7MQS - chains F and B of the 8 polymer chains in the assembly; structure by electron microscopy, 4.40 A resolution (low resolution: residue-level contacts below are approximate; hydrogen-bond / salt-bridge calls are withheld).

[Chain F]
Protein: Isoform Short of Insulin receptor
Source organism: Homo sapiens
Notes: EC 2.7.10.1; fragment: Ectodomain
UniProtKB: P06213-2 (INSR-2_HUMAN); residues 1-916 here correspond to UniProt positions 28-943 (UniProt number = residue number + 27)
Amino-acid sequence (916 residues; each row starts with the number of its first residue):
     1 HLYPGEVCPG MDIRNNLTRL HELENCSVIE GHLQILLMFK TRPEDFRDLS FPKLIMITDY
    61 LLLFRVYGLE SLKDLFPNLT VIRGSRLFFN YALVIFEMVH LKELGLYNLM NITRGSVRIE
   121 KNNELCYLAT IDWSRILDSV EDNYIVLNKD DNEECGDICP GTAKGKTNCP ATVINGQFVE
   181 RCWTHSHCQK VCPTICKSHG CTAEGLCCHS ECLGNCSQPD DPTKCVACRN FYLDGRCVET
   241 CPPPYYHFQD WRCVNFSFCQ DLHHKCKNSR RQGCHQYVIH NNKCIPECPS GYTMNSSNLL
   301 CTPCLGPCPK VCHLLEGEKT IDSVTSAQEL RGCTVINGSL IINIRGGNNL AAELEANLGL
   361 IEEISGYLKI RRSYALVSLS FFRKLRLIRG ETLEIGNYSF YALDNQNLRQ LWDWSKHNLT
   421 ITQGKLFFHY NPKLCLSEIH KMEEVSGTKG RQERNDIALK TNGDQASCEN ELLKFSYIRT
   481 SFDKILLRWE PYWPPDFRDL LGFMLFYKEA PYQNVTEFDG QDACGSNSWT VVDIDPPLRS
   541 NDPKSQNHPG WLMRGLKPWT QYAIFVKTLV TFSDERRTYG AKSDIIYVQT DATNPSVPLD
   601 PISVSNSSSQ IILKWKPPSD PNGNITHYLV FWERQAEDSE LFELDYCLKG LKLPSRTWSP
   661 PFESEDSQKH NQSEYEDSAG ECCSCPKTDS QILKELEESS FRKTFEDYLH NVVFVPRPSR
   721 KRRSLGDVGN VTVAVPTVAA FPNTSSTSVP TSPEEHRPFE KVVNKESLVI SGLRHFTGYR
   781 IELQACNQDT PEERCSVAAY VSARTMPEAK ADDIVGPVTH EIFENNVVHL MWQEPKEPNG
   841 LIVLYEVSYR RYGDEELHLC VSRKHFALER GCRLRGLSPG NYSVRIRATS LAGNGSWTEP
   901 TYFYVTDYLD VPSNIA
Disordered / not traced: 163-167, 271-273, 519-527, 657-695, 711-753, 911-916
Disulfide bonds: Cys8-Cys26, Cys126-Cys155, Cys169-Cys188, Cys192-Cys201, Cys196-Cys207, Cys208-Cys216, Cys212-Cys225, Cys228-Cys237, Cys241-Cys253, Cys259-Cys284, Cys266-Cys274, Cys288-Cys301, Cys304-Cys308, Cys312-Cys333, Cys435-Cys468, Cys647-Cys860, Cys786-Cys795

[Chain B]
Protein: Insulin B chain
UniProtKB: P01308 (INS_HUMAN); residues 1-22 here correspond to UniProt positions 25-46 (UniProt number = residue number + 24)
Amino-acid sequence (22 residues; each row starts with the number of its first residue):
     1 FVNQHLCGSE LVEALYLVCL ER
Disordered / not traced: 1-4, 21-22
Construct notes: engineered mutation Glu10 (His34 in P01308), Leu20 (Gly44 in P01308)

[How chain F and chain B interact]
Residue-residue contacts (11):
  Arg479(F) with Leu17(B); Val18(B); Leu20(B)
  Lys484(F) with Leu6(B)
  Leu486(F) with Val18(B)
  Arg554(F) with His5(B); Leu6(B)
  Arg702(F) with Gly8(B); Ser9(B); Val12(B)
  Glu706(F) with Leu15(B)
Other interface residues (no listed pair), chain F (7 interface residues in all): Leu552

[Summary]
Chain F and chain B form an interface of 7 and 9 residues respectively.
Chain F is Isoform Short of Insulin receptor (Homo sapiens) and chain B is Insulin B chain; the structure, The
insulin receptor ectodomain in complex with three venom hybrid insulin molecules - asymmetric conformation,
was determined by electron microscopy, deposited together with 7MQO and 7MQR.
